Entry 2XKO (X-ray diffraction, 2.25 A resolution); this record covers chains A and B of the 4 polymer chains in the assembly.

# Chain A (and B)
Protein: Global nitrogen regulator
From: Synechococcus elongatus
Notes: chain B of this document is another copy of the same molecule, construct and numbering; everything in this record applies to it too
UniProtKB: P29283 (NTCA_SYNE7); residue numbers follow UniProt; this construct covers 1-222
Sequence (222 residues; numbered 1 to 222; the number before each row is that of its first residue):
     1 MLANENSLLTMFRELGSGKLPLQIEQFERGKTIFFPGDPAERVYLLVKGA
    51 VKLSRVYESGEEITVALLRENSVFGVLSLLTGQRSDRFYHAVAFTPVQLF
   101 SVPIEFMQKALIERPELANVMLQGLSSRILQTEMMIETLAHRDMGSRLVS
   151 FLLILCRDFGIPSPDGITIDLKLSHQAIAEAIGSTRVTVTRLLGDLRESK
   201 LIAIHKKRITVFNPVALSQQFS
Unresolved in the structure: 1-10
UniProt features mapped onto this chain:
  - DNA-binding region: H175 to G194 (H-T-H motif)
  - binding site (a nucleoside 3',5'-cyclic phosphate): N6 to R128
Ligand contacts:
  - 2-oxoglutaric acid (AKG), molecule 1: F34, L53, F74, G75, V76, L77, R87, F88, Y89, R128
  - 2-oxoglutaric acid (AKG), molecule 2: I129, L130, E133
What the authors report for this chain:
  - specificity-determining residues: V187 (proposed by the authors, not directly observed)

# Interface between chain A and chain B
Residue-residue contacts (81):
  L53(A) - E133(B)
  R55(A) - E137(B)  salt bridge
  R55(A) - F221(B)
  R55(A) - S222(B)
  Y57(A) - E137(B)
  Y57(A) - H141(B)
  Y57(A) - F221(B)
  Y57(A) - S222(B)
  E58(A) - S222(B)  hydrogen bond (backbone-backbone)
  E61(A) - R142(B)  salt bridge
  I63(A) - A140(B)  hydrophobic
  T64(A) - I136(B)
  V65(A) - E133(B)
  V65(A) - I136(B)
  V65(A) - E137(B)
  V76(A) - S126(B)
  V76(A) - I129(B)  hydrophobic
  L79(A) - Q123(B)
  L79(A) - S126(B)
  L80(A) - Q123(B)
  L80(A) - L130(B)  hydrophobic
  F88(A) - L130(B)  hydrophobic
  Y89(A) - E133(B)
  Y89(A) - E137(B)  hydrogen bond
  Q108(A) - N119(B)  hydrogen bond
  N119(A) - Q108(B)  hydrogen bond
  M121(A) - L122(B)  hydrophobic
  L122(A) - M121(B)  hydrophobic
  L122(A) - L122(B)  hydrophobic
  L122(A) - L125(B)  hydrophobic
  Q123(A) - L79(B)
  Q123(A) - L80(B)
  L125(A) - L122(B)
  L125(A) - L125(B)  hydrophobic
  L125(A) - S126(B)
  L125(A) - I129(B)
  S126(A) - V76(B)
  S126(A) - L79(B)
  S126(A) - L125(B)
  R128(A) - I129(B)
  R128(A) - E133(B)  salt bridge
  I129(A) - V76(B)  hydrophobic
  I129(A) - L125(B)
  I129(A) - R128(B)
  I129(A) - I129(B)  hydrophobic
  L130(A) - L80(B)  hydrophobic
  L130(A) - F88(B)  hydrophobic
  T132(A) - T132(B)
  T132(A) - E133(B)
  T132(A) - I136(B)
  E133(A) - L53(B)
  E133(A) - V65(B)
  E133(A) - Y89(B)
  E133(A) - R128(B)  salt bridge
  E133(A) - T132(B)
  I136(A) - T64(B)
  I136(A) - V65(B)
  I136(A) - T132(B)
  I136(A) - L139(B)
  E137(A) - R55(B)  salt bridge
  E137(A) - Y57(B)
  E137(A) - V65(B)
  E137(A) - Y89(B)  hydrogen bond
  L139(A) - I136(B)
  L139(A) - L139(B)  hydrophobic
  A140(A) - I63(B)  hydrophobic
  A140(A) - G183(B)
  H141(A) - Y57(B)
  R142(A) - E61(B)  salt bridge
  R142(A) - G183(B)
  R142(A) - S184(B)
  R142(A) - T185(B)
  G183(A) - A140(B)
  G183(A) - R142(B)
  S184(A) - R142(B)
  T185(A) - R142(B)
  F221(A) - R55(B)
  F221(A) - Y57(B)
  S222(A) - R55(B)
  S222(A) - Y57(B)
  S222(A) - E58(B)  hydrogen bond (backbone-backbone)
Other interface residues (no listed pair), chain A (43 interface residues in all): A66, L77, L111, A118, S127, M134, M135
Other interface residues (no listed pair), chain B (43 interface residues in all): A66, L77, L111, A118, S127, M134, M135

# Overview
Chain A and chain B each contribute 43 residues to their interface, with 6 hydrogen bonds and 6 salt bridges.
Polar pairs include R55(A)-E137(B), E61(A)-R142(B) and R128(A)-E133(B). Bound to chain A: 2-oxoglutaric acid.
From UniProt: nucleoside 3',5'-cyclic phosphate-binding residues N6(A) and R128(A) on chain A. The paper
reports the specificity determinant V187(A).
Both chains are Global nitrogen regulator (Synechococcus elongatus). Entry 2XKO (Crystal structure of the
complex of NtcA with its transcriptional co- activator PipX) was determined by X-ray diffraction (same
publication as 2XG8, 2XGX, 2XHK and 2XKP).
